PDB entry 9MU3 | electron microscopy, 3.14 A resolution | chains D and E of the 6 polymer chains in the assembly

Chain D:
Protein: DUF3168 domain-containing protein
Organism: Staphylococcus phage 80alpha
UniProt: A4ZFB8 (A4ZFB8_BP80A); residue numbers follow UniProt; this construct covers 1-127
Amino-acid sequence (127 residues; numbered 1 to 127; the number before each row is that of its first residue):
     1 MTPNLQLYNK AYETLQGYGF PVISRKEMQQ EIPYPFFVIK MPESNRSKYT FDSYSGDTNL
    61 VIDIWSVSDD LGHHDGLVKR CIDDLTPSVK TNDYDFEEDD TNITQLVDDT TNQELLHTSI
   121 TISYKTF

Chain E:
Protein: Major tail protein
Organism: Staphylococcus phage 80alpha
UniProt: A4ZFB9 (A4ZFB9_BP80A); residue numbers follow UniProt; this construct covers 1-193
Amino-acid sequence (193 residues; row label = number of the first residue in the row):
     1 MANMKNSNDR IILFRKAGEK VDATKMLFLT EYGLSHEADT DTEDTMDGSY NTGGSVESTM
    61 SGTAKMFYGD DFADEIEDAV VDRVLYEAWE VESRIPGKNG DSAKFKAKYF QGFHNKFELK
   121 AEANGIDEYE YEYGVNGRFQ RGFATLPEAV TKKLKATGYR FHDTTKEDAL TSEDLTAIPQ
   181 PKVDSSTVTP GEV
Not modelled in the structure: 1, 164-193

Chain D / chain E interface:
Residue-residue contacts (31):
  Pro-3(D) / Tyr-159(E)
  Asn-45(D) / Tyr-159(E)
  Arg-46(D) / Tyr-159(E)
  Tyr-49(D) / Lys-65(E)  hydrogen bond
  Tyr-49(D) / Ile-126(E)
  Thr-50(D) / Phe-28(E)
  Thr-50(D) / Leu-29(E)
  Thr-50(D) / Phe-161(E)
  Phe-51(D) / Ser-7(E)
  Phe-51(D) / Asn-8(E)
  Phe-51(D) / Arg-10(E)
  Phe-51(D) / Leu-29(E)  hydrogen bond (backbone-backbone)
  Phe-51(D) / Thr-30(E)
  Phe-51(D) / Phe-161(E)
  Asp-52(D) / Lys-25(E)  salt bridge
  Asp-52(D) / Leu-27(E)
  Asp-52(D) / Phe-28(E)  hydrogen bond (side chain-backbone)
  Asp-52(D) / Arg-160(E)
  Asp-52(D) / Phe-161(E)  hydrogen bond (backbone-backbone)
  Ser-53(D) / Tyr-159(E)
  Ser-53(D) / Phe-161(E)
  Tyr-54(D) / Tyr-159(E)  hydrogen bond (backbone-backbone)
  Tyr-54(D) / Phe-161(E)
  Ser-55(D) / Tyr-159(E)
  Gly-56(D) / Tyr-159(E)
  Asp-93(D) / Thr-157(E)  hydrogen bond
  Tyr-94(D) / Gly-158(E)
  Tyr-94(D) / Tyr-159(E)  hydrophobic
  Asp-99(D) / Asn-124(E)  hydrogen bond
  Thr-126(D) / Tyr-159(E)
  Phe-127(D) / Ile-126(E)  hydrophobic
Other interface residues (no listed pair), chain D (18 interface residues in all): Lys-48, Glu-98
Other interface residues (no listed pair), chain E (18 interface residues in all): Met-26, Tyr-32

Overview:
The chain D/chain E interface involves 18 residues from each chain, with 7 hydrogen bonds and 1 salt bridge.
Among the polar pairs are Asp-52(D)/Lys-25(E), Tyr-49(D)/Lys-65(E) and Asp-52(D)/Phe-28(E).
Chain D is DUF3168 domain-containing protein and chain E is Major tail protein, both from Staphylococcus phage
80alpha; the structure, SaPI1 neck structure, was determined by electron microscopy (same publication as
9MU2).
